6N7R - chains M and R of the 18 polymer chains in the assembly; structure by electron microscopy, 3.20 A resolution.

# Chain M
Molecule: Small nuclear ribonucleoprotein Sm D2
From: Saccharomyces cerevisiae (strain ATCC 204508 / S288c)
UniProt: Q06217 (SMD2_YEAST); numbering as in UniProt (aligned over 1-110)
Amino-acid sequence (110 residues; row label = number of the first residue in the row):
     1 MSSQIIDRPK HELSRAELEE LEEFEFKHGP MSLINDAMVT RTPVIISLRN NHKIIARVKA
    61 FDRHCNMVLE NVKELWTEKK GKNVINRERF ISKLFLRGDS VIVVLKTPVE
Unresolved in the structure: 1, 109-110

# Chain R
Molecule: U1 snRNA
From: Saccharomyces cerevisiae
Sequence (568 nucleotides; numbered 1 to 568; the number before each row is that of its first residue):
     1 AUACUUACCU UAAGAUAUCA GAGGAGAUCA AGAAGUCCUA CUGAUCAAAC AUGCGCUUCC
    61 AAUAGUAGAA GGACGUUAAG CAUUUAUCAU UGAACUAUAA UUGUUCAUUG AAGUCAUUGA
   121 UGCAAACUCC UUGGUCACAC ACACAUACGG CGCGGAAGGC GUGUUUGCUG ACGUUUCCAU
   181 UCCCUUGUUU CAAUCAUUGG UUAAUCCCUU GAUUCCUUUG GGGAUUUUUG GGUUAAACUG
   241 AUUUUUGGGG CCCUUUGUUU CUUCUGCCUG GAGAAGUUUG ACACCAAAUU CAAAUUGGUG
   301 UUAGGGGAGC UGGGGCCUUU CAAAAGAGAG CUUUGUAGAG GCAUUCUUUU UGACUACUUU
   361 UCUCUAGCGU GCCAUUUUAG UUUUUGACGG CAGAUUCGAA UGAACUUAAG UUUAUGAUGA
   421 AGGUAUGGCU GUUGAGAUUA UUUGGUCGGG AUUGUAGUUU GAAGAUGUGC UCUUUUGAGC
   481 AGUCUCAACU UUGCUCGUUC CCGUUAUGGG AAAAAUUUUG GAAGGUCUUG GUAGGAACGG
   541 GUGGAUCUUA UAAUUUUUGA UUUAUUUU
Unresolved in the structure: 26-32, 566-568

# Chain M / chain R interface
Pairs across the interface (20):
  Lys10(M) - A550(R)  sugar contact
  Lys10(M) - U551(R)  salt bridge to the phosphate
  His11(M) - A550(R)  sugar contact
  Met31(M) - A552(R)  base contact
  Arg49(M) - G559(R)  base contact
  Arg49(M) - A560(R)  salt bridge to the phosphate
  Asn50(M) - U562(R)  base contact
  Arg63(M) - A550(R)  salt bridge to the phosphate
  Arg63(M) - A552(R)  salt bridge to the phosphate
  His64(M) - A552(R)  salt bridge to the phosphate
  His64(M) - U558(R)  stacking on the base
  Asn66(M) - U558(R)  hydrogen bond to the base
  Lys79(M) - U565(R)  sugar contact
  Lys80(M) - A564(R)  salt bridge to the phosphate
  Arg97(M) - U557(R)  sugar contact
  Arg97(M) - U558(R)  base contact
  Gly98(M) - U558(R)  hydrogen bond to the base
  Asp99(M) - U558(R)  hydrogen bond to the base
  Asp99(M) - G559(R)  phosphate contact
  Ser100(M) - G559(R)  base contact
Interface residues without a listed pair, chain M (15 interface residues in all): Leu18
Interface residues without a listed pair, chain R (11 interface residues in all): U549

# Overview
The interface between chain M and chain R involves 15 residues on one side and 11 on the other; the contacts
include 3 hydrogen bonds, 6 salt bridges and 1 aromatic stacking contact. Polar contacts include
Asn66(M)-U558(R), Gly98(M)-U558(R) and Asp99(M)-U558(R).
Here chain M is Small nuclear ribonucleoprotein Sm D2 (Saccharomyces cerevisiae (strain ATCC 204508 / S288c))
and chain R is U1 snRNA (Saccharomyces cerevisiae). Entry 6N7R (Saccharomyces cerevisiae spliceosomal E
complex (ACT1)) was determined by electron microscopy together with 6N7P from the same study.
